PDB entry 1UPN | electron microscopy, 16.00 A resolution (very low resolution: no residue pairs are listed; an interface is given only as per-side residue counts) | chains B and D of the 5 polymer chains in the assembly

Chain B:
Protein: Echovirus 11 coat protein VP2
Source organism: Human echovirus 11
Reference sequence: Q8JKE8 (Q8JKE8_9ENTO); residues 1-262 here correspond to UniProt positions 70-331 (UniProt number = residue number + 69)
Amino-acid sequence (262 residues; each row starts with the number of its first residue):
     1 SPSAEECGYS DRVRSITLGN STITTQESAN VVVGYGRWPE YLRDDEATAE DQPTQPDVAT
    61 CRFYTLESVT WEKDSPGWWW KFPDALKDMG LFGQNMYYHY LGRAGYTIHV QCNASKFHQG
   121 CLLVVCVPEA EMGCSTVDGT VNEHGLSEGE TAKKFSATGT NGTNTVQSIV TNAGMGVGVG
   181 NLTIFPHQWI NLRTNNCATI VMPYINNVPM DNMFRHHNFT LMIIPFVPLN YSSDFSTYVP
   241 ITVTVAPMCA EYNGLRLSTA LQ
Not modelled in the structure: 1-9, 262
Sequence notes: conflict Phe226 (Ser304 in Q8JKE8)

Chain D:
Protein: Echovirus 11 coat protein VP4
Source organism: Human echovirus 11
Reference sequence: Q8JKE8 (Q8JKE8_9ENTO); residues 1-69 here = UniProt positions 1-69
Amino-acid sequence (69 residues; row label = number of the first residue in the row):
     1 MGAQVSTQKT GAHETGLRAS GNSIIHYTNI NYYKDAASNS ANRQDFTQDP GKFTEPVKDI
    61 MVKSLPALN
Not modelled in the structure: 1, 15-22

How chain B and chain D interact:
At this resolution (16 A) residue pairs are not listed: 15 residues of chain B and 9 of chain D lie at the interface.

Summary:
15 residues of chain B face 9 of chain D across their interface.
Chain B is Echovirus 11 coat protein VP2 and chain D is Echovirus 11 coat protein VP4, both from Human
echovirus 11; the structure, Complex of echovirus type 12 with domains 3 and 4 of its receptor decay
accelerating factor ..., was determined by electron microscopy.
